PDB entry 7WJQ | X-ray diffraction, 2.70 A resolution | chains A and B

== Chain A ==
Molecule: Probable E3 ubiquitin-protein ligase ipaH7.8
Source organism: Shigella flexneri
Notes: EC 2.3.2.27
Reference sequence: P18014 (IPA7_SHIFL); numbering as in UniProt (aligned over 23-264)
Sequence (242 residues; row label = number of the first residue in the row):
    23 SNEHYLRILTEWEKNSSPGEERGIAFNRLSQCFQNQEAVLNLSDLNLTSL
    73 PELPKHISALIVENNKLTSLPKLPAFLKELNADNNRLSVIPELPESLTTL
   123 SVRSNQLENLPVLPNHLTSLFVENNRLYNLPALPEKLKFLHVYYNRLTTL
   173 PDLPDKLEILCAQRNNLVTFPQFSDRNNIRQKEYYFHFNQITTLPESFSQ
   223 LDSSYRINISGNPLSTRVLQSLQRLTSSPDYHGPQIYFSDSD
Unresolved in the structure: 250-256, 263-264
Differences from the reference sequence: engineered mutation D262 (Met in P18014)

== Chain B ==
Molecule: Isoform 2 of Gasdermin-B
Source organism: Homo sapiens
Reference sequence: Q8TAX9 (GSDMB_HUMAN), isoform Q8TAX9-2; the author numbering skips numbers that UniProt does not, so the offset changes along the chain: 1-214 = UniProt 1-214; 232-406 = UniProt 215-389
Sequence (389 residues; row label = number of the first residue in the row; note: 17 numbers in that range are skipped by the numbering (no residue carries them; nothing is unmodelled there)):
     1 MFSVFEEITRIVVKEMDAGGDMIAVRSLVDADRFRCFHLVGEKRTFFGCR
    51 HYTTGLTLMDILDTDGDKWLDELDSGLQGQKAEFQILDNVDSTGELIVRL
   101 PKEITISGSFQGFHHQKIKISENRISQQYLATLENRKLKRELPFSFRSIN
   151 TRENLYLVTETLETVKEETLKSDRQYKFWSQISQGHLSYKHKGQREVTIP
   201 PNRVLSYRVKQLVF
   232 PNKETMSASLGSEDSRNMKEKLEDMESVLKDLTEEKRKDVLNSLAKCLGK
   282 EDIRQDLEQRVSEVLISGELHMEDPDKPLLSSLFNAAGVLVEARAKAILD
   332 FLDALLELSEEQQFVAEALEKGTLPLLKDQVKSVMEQNWDELASSPPDMD
   382 YDPEARILCALYVVVSILLELAEGP
Unresolved in the structure: 1, 72-75, 109-113, 176-192, 232-245, 303-304, 372-380, 405-406
Differences from the reference sequence: engineered mutation S238 (Arg221 in Q8TAX9), A239 (Lys222 in Q8TAX9)
From the paper describing this entry:
  - contacts within the chain: F46-M249 (hydrophobic contact), F46-K252 (hydrophobic contact), F46-L253 (hydrophobic contact), F46-M256 (hydrophobic contact), F46-V394 (hydrophobic contact)
  - mutagenesis - K14A, A18D, E95A, R99A, K117A, K119A: unchanged binding to Probable E3 ubiquitin-protein ligase ipaH7.8 (chain A)

== How chain A and chain B interact ==
Contacting residue pairs (40):
  D105(A) - K119(B)  salt bridge
  N106(A) - K117(B)  hydrogen bond
  R125(A) - E95(B)  salt bridge
  S126(A) - K117(B)
  E145(A) - E95(B)
  N146(A) - R99(B)
  N146(A) - K117(B)
  H163(A) - E95(B)
  H163(A) - L96(B)
  Y165(A) - L96(B)
  Y165(A) - I97(B)  hydrogen bond (side chain-backbone)
  Y166(A) - E15(B)  hydrogen bond
  Y166(A) - I97(B)
  Y166(A) - R99(B)  hydrogen bond (side chain-backbone)
  Q185(A) - E15(B)  hydrogen bond (side chain-backbone)
  R186(A) - K14(B)
  R186(A) - E15(B)  salt bridge
  R202(A) - Q127(B)
  Q203(A) - Q127(B)  hydrogen bond (backbone-side chain)
  E205(A) - R124(B)  salt bridge
  E205(A) - R208(B)  salt bridge
  Y207(A) - M16(B)
  Y207(A) - D17(B)
  Y207(A) - R208(B)  hydrogen bond
  H209(A) - K14(B)
  H209(A) - E15(B)  hydrogen bond (side chain-backbone)
  H209(A) - M16(B)
  F210(A) - K14(B)
  F210(A) - A18(B)  hydrophobic
  R228(A) - D17(B)  salt bridge
  R228(A) - G20(B)
  R228(A) - D21(B)  salt bridge
  R228(A) - R208(B)
  N230(A) - D17(B)  hydrogen bond
  N230(A) - A18(B)  hydrogen bond (side chain-backbone)
  S232(A) - A18(B)  hydrogen bond (side chain-backbone)
  S232(A) - G19(B)
  F260(A) - G19(B)
  F260(A) - G20(B)
  D262(A) - G19(B)
Interface residues without a listed pair, chain A (24 interface residues in all): E180, I181
Interface residues without a listed pair, chain B (21 interface residues in all): V98, L130, A131, K210
The authors on this interface:
  - residue pairs: D105(A)-K119(B), N106(A)-K117(B) (hydrogen bond), R125(A)-E95(B) (hydrogen bond), N146(A)-R99(B), Q185(A)-E15(B) (backbone contact), R186(A)-E15(B) (salt bridge), E205(A)-R124(B), Y207(A)-R208(B), H209(A)-E15(B) (backbone contact), F210(A)-K14(B), A18(B)-F210(A)
  - interface residues, chain A: Y165(A), Y166(A), R228(A), N230(A), S232(A), F260(A)
  - interface residues, chain B: D17(B), A18(B), D21(B), L96(B), I97(B)
  - hot spots on chain B (mutagenesis) - D17A, D21A, L96D, I97D: decreased binding to Probable E3 ubiquitin-protein ligase ipaH7.8 (chain A)

== Summary ==
24 residues of chain A face 21 of chain B across their interface; the contacts include 11 hydrogen bonds and 7
salt bridges. Polar pairs include D105(A)-K119(B), R125(A)-E95(B) and R186(A)-E15(B). The authors report
contacts between D105(A) and K119(B), N146(A) and R99(B) and E205(A) and R124(B) among others; hydrogen bonds
between N106(A) and K117(B) and R125(A) and E95(B); backbone contacts between Q185(A) and E15(B) and H209(A)
and E15(B). From the paper: D17A, D21A and L96D of chain B, among others, reduce binding to Probable E3
ubiquitin-protein ligase ipaH7.8 (chain A); interface residues Y165(A), Y166(A) and D17(B) among others; 10
substitutions were tested in all.
Chain A is Probable E3 ubiquitin-protein ligase ipaH7.8 (Shigella flexneri) and chain B is Isoform 2 of
Gasdermin-B (Homo sapiens); the structure, Crystal structure of GSDMB in complex with Ipah7.8, was determined
by X-ray diffraction.
